5FXH - chains A and D of the 4 polymer chains in the assembly; structure by electron microscopy, 5.00 A resolution (low resolution: residue-level contacts below are approximate; hydrogen-bond / salt-bridge calls are withheld).

[Chain A]
Name: N-methyl-D-aspartate receptor GLUN1
From: Rattus norvegicus
Reference sequence: P35439 (NMDZ1_RAT); aligned to UniProt positions 23-868 over residues 23-868 (the alignment contains insertions or deletions, so no single offset holds)
Amino-acid sequence (846 residues; numbered 23 to 868; the number before each row is that of its first residue):
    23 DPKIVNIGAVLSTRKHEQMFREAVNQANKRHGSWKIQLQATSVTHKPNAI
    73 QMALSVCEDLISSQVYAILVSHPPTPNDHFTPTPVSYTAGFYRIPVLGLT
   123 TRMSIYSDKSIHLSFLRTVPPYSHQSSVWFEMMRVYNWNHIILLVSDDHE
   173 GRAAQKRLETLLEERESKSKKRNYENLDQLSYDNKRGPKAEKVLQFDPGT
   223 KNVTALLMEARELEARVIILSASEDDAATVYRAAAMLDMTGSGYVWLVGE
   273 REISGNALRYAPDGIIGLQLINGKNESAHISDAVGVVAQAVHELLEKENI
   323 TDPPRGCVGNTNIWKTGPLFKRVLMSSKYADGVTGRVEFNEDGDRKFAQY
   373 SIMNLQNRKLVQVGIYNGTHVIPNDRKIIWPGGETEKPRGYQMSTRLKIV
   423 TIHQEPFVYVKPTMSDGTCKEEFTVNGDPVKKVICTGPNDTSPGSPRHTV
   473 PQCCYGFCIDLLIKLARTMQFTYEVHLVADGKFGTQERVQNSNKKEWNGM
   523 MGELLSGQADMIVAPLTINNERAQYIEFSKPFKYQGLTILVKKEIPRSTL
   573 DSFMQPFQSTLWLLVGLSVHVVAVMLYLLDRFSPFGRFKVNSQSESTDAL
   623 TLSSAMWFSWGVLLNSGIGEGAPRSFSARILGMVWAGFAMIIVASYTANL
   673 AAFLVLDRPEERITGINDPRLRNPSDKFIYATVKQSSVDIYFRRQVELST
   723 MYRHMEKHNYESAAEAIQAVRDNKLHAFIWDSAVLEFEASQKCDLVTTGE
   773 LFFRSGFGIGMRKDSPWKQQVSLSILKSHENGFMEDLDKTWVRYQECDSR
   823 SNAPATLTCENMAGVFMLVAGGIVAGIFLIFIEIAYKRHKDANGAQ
Not modelled in the structure: 23-24, 53-57, 96-100, 192-208, 463-470, 606-621, 641-646, 865-868
Construct notes: engineered mutation Gln61 (Asn in P35439), Asp260 (Asn239 in P35439), Gln371 (Asn350 in P35439), Gln492 (Asn471 in P35439), Gln512 (Asn491 in P35439), Gln615 (Glu594 in P35439), Ser616 (Glu595 in P35439), Ser618 (Glu597 in P35439), Thr619 (Glu598 in P35439), Gln792 (Asn771 in P35439), Cys831 (Phe810 in P35439), Asn865 (Arg844 in P35439), Gly866 (Arg845 in P35439), Ala867 (Lys846 in P35439)

[Chain D]
Name: N-methyl-D-aspartate receptor GLUN2B
From: Rattus norvegicus
Reference sequence: Q00960 (NMDE2_RAT); residues 27-852 here = UniProt positions 27-852
Amino-acid sequence (827 residues; row label = number of the first residue in the row):
    26 GRSQKSPPSIGIAVILVGTSDEVAIKDAHEKDDFHHLSVVPRVELVAMNE
    76 TDPKSIITRICDLMSDRKIQGVVFADDTDQEAIAQILDFISAQTLTPILG
   126 IHGGSSMIMADKDESSMFFQFGPSIEQQASVMLNIMEEYDWYIFSIVTTY
   176 FPGYQDFVNKIRSTIENSFVGWELEEVLLLDMSLDDGDSKIQNQLKKLQS
   226 PIILLYCTKEEATYIFEVANSVGLTGYGYTWIVPSLVAGDTDTVPSEFPT
   276 GLISVSYDEWDYGLPARVRDGIAIITTAASDMLSEHSFIPEPKSSCYNTH
   326 EKRIYQSNMLNRYLINVTFEGRDLSFSEDGYQMHPKLVIILLNKERKWER
   376 VGKWKDKSLQMKYYVWPRMCPETEEQEDDHLSIVTLEEAPFVIVESVDPL
   426 SGTCMRNTVPCQKRIISENKTDEEPGYIKKCCKGFCIDILKKISKSVKFT
   476 YDLYLVTNGKHGKKINGTWNGMIGEVVMKRAYMAVGSLTINEERSEVVDF
   526 SVPFIETGISVMVSRSNGTVSPSAFLEPFSACVWVMMFVMLLIVSAVAVF
   576 VFEYFSPVGYNRSLADGREPGGPSFTIGKAIWLLWGLVFNNSVPVQNPKG
   626 TTSKIMVSVWAFFAVIFLASYTANLAAFMIQEEYVDQVSGLSDKKFQRPN
   676 DFSPPFRFGTVPNGSTERNIRNNYAEMHAYMGKFNQRGVDDALLSLKTGK
   726 LDAFIYDAAVLNYMAGRDEGCKLVTIGSGKVFASTGYGIAIQKDSGWKRQ
   776 VDLAILQLFGDGEMEELEALWLTGICHNEKNEVMSSQLDIDNMAGVFYML
   826 GAAMALSLITFISEHLFYWQFRHSFMG
Not modelled in the structure: 26-31, 327-331, 395-401, 440-451, 542-545, 552-555, 579-599, 619-621, 842-852
Construct notes: expression tag (26); engineered mutation Asp348 (Asn in Q00960), Cys557 (Asp in Q00960), Ser588 (Cys in Q00960), Ser838 (Cys in Q00960), Ser849 (Cys in Q00960)
Curated features (UniProtKB/Swiss-Prot):
  - region: Lys604 to Pro623 (Pore-forming)
  - binding site (Zn(2+)): His127, Glu284
  - binding site (L-glutamate): Thr514, Arg519, Ser690, Thr691, Asp732
  - site: Asn615 (Functional determinant of NMDA receptors)
  - glycosylation (N-linked (GlcNAc...) asparagine): Asn74, Asn341, Asn444, Asn491, Asn542, Asn688

[Chain A / chain D interface]
Pairs across the interface (14):
  Asn542(A) with Leu781(D)
  Leu636(A) with Ala636(D)
  Ser638(A) with Ala636(D)
  Gly639(A) with Asn622(D)
  Leu672(A) with Ala648(D)
  Leu798(A) with Glu517(D)
  His801(A) with Ser759(D)
  Asn824(A) with Gln656(D)
  Thr828(A) with Ala652(D)
  Cys831(A) with Cys557(D); Val558(D)
  Val841(A) with Phe638(D)
  Ile845(A) with Ile568(D)
  Ile852(A) with Thr627(D)
Other interface residues (no listed pair), chain A (15 interface residues in all): Phe575, Leu676
Other interface residues (no listed pair), chain D (17 interface residues in all): Ile641, Ala644, Asn649, Ala651

[Summary]
15 residues of chain A face 17 of chain D across their interface. UniProt lists Zn2+-binding residues
His127(D) and Glu284(D) and 5 L-glutamate-binding residues on chain D.
Chain A is N-methyl-D-aspartate receptor GLUN1 and chain D is N-methyl-D-aspartate receptor GLUN2B, both from
Rattus norvegicus; the structure, GluN1b-GluN2B NMDA receptor in non-active-1 conformation, was determined by
electron microscopy (same publication as 5FXJ, 5B3J, 5FXG, 5FXI and 5FXK).
